PDB entry 2A53 | X-ray diffraction, 1.45 A resolution | chains B and D of the 4 polymer chains in the assembly

== Chain B (and D) ==
Protein: GFP-like non-fluorescent chromoprotein FP595 chain 2
From: Anemonia sulcata
Notes: chain D of this document is another copy of the same molecule, construct and numbering; everything in this record applies to it too
UniProtKB: Q9GZ28 (NFCP_ANESU); aligned to UniProt positions 63-230 over residues 65-232 (the alignment contains insertions or deletions, so no single offset holds)
Chain sequence (168 residues; numbered 65 to 232; the number before each row is that of its first residue):
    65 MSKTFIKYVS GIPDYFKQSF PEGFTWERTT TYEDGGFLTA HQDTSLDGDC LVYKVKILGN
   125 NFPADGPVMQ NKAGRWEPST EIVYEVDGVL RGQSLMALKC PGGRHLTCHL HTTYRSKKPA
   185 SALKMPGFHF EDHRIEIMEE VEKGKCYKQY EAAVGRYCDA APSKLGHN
Modified / non-standard residues: Met65 ({(4Z)-4-(4-hydroxybenzylidene)-2-[3-(methylthio)propanimidoyl]-5-oxo-4,5-dihydro-1H-imidazol-1-yl}acetic acid; NRQ)
Differences from the reference sequence: chromophore (65, 65, 65); engineered mutation Ser143 (Ala in Q9GZ28)

== Interface between chain B and chain D ==
Pairs across the interface (34; chain B residue first):
  Glu91(B) - Asn124(D)
  Glu91(B) - Asn125(D)  hydrogen bond (side chain-backbone)
  Arg92(B) - Asn124(D)
  Thr93(B) - Phe101(D)
  Thr93(B) - Asn124(D)  hydrogen bond
  Phe101(B) - Thr93(D)
  Phe101(B) - Thr95(D)
  Phe101(B) - His175(D)
  Thr103(B) - Thr103(D)  hydrogen bond
  Thr103(B) - Leu122(D)
  Thr103(B) - Asn124(D)
  Lys120(B) - Leu122(D)
  Leu122(B) - Thr103(D)
  Leu122(B) - His105(D)
  Leu122(B) - Lys120(D)
  Leu122(B) - Leu122(D)  hydrophobic
  Asn124(B) - Glu91(D)
  Asn124(B) - Arg92(D)  hydrogen bond (side chain-backbone)
  Asn124(B) - Thr93(D)  hydrogen bond
  Asn124(B) - Thr103(D)
  Asn125(B) - Glu91(D)  hydrogen bond (backbone-side chain)
  Asn125(B) - Arg155(D)  hydrogen bond
  Asn125(B) - His175(D)  hydrogen bond (side chain-backbone)
  Asn125(B) - Thr176(D)
  Asn125(B) - Thr177(D)  hydrogen bond
  Pro127(B) - Asp151(D)
  Ala128(B) - Asp151(D)  hydrogen bond (backbone-side chain)
  Asp151(B) - Pro127(D)
  Asp151(B) - Ala128(D)  hydrogen bond (side chain-backbone)
  Arg155(B) - Asn125(D)  hydrogen bond
  His175(B) - Phe101(D)
  His175(B) - Asn125(D)  hydrogen bond (backbone-side chain)
  Thr176(B) - Asn125(D)
  Thr177(B) - Asn125(D)  hydrogen bond
Other interface residues (no listed pair), chain B (21 interface residues in all): Thr95, Ala104, His105, Ile121, Phe126
Other interface residues (no listed pair), chain D (21 interface residues in all): Ala104, Ile121, Asp129

== Summary ==
The chain B/chain D interface involves 21 residues from each chain, with 14 hydrogen bonds. Polar contacts
include Glu91(B)-Asn125(D), Thr93(B)-Asn124(D) and Thr103(B)-Thr103(D).
Both chains are GFP-like non-fluorescent chromoprotein FP595 chain 2 (Anemonia sulcata). Entry 2A53
(fluorescent protein asFP595, A143S, off-state) was determined by X-ray diffraction together with 2A50, 2A52,
2A54 and 2A56 from the same study.
